Entry 5JWR (X-ray diffraction, 2.61 A resolution); this record covers chains E and F of the 4 polymer chains in the assembly.

Chain E (and F):
Name: Circadian clock protein KaiA
Organism: Thermosynechococcus elongatus
Notes: chain F of this document is another copy of the same molecule, construct and numbering; everything in this record applies to it too
UniProtKB: Q79V62 (KAIA_THEEB); residue numbers follow UniProt; this construct covers 147-283
Amino-acid sequence (145 residues; row label = number of the first residue in the row):
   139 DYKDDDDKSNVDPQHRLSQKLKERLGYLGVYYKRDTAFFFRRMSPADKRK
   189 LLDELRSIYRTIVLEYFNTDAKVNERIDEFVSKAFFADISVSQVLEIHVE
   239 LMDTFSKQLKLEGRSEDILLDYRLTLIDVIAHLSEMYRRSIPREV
Not modelled in the structure: 139-149, 282-283 (chain F: 139-148, 283)
Construct notes: expression tag (139-146); engineered mutation Ser-272 (Cys in Q79V62)
UniProt features mapped onto this chain:
  - region: Gly-164 to Arg-172 (Flexible linker)
Reported in the primary citation:
  - mutagenesis - N212A, D266A: decreased binding to ternary complex
  - mutagenesis - L155A: unchanged stability

How chain E and chain F interact:
Residue-residue contacts - 58 pairs, chain E then chain F:
  Gln-152(E) / His-236(F)
  Gln-152(E) / Met-240(F)
  Gln-152(E) / Arg-261(F)  hydrogen bond
  His-153(E) / Val-237(F)
  His-153(E) / Asp-241(F)  salt bridge
  Leu-155(E) / Leu-233(F)  hydrophobic
  Ser-156(E) / Leu-233(F)
  Ser-156(E) / Glu-234(F)
  Leu-159(E) / Ser-230(F)
  Leu-159(E) / Leu-233(F)  hydrophobic
  Lys-160(E) / Glu-234(F)  salt bridge
  Tyr-170(E) / Ile-279(F)
  Arg-172(E) / Ile-279(F)
  Thr-174(E) / Glu-282(F)  hydrogen bond
  Arg-179(E) / Arg-276(F)
  Arg-179(E) / Arg-281(F)
  Arg-179(E) / Glu-282(F)
  Asp-226(E) / Arg-276(F)  salt bridge
  Asp-226(E) / Arg-281(F)  salt bridge
  Ile-227(E) / Arg-276(F)  hydrogen bond (backbone-side chain)
  Ser-228(E) / Leu-163(F)
  Ser-228(E) / Glu-273(F)
  Ser-228(E) / Arg-276(F)
  Val-229(E) / Ala-269(F)
  Val-229(E) / Ser-272(F)
  Val-229(E) / Glu-273(F)  hydrogen bond (backbone-side chain)
  Ser-230(E) / Lys-160(F)
  Leu-233(E) / Ser-156(F)
  Leu-233(E) / Leu-159(F)  hydrophobic
  Glu-234(E) / Ser-156(F)  hydrogen bond
  Glu-234(E) / Lys-160(F)  salt bridge
  His-236(E) / Gln-152(F)
  Val-237(E) / His-153(F)
  Asp-241(E) / His-153(F)  salt bridge
  Leu-258(E) / Arg-261(F)
  Asp-259(E) / Arg-261(F)  salt bridge
  Arg-261(E) / Gln-152(F)  hydrogen bond
  Arg-261(E) / Leu-258(F)
  Arg-261(E) / Leu-262(F)
  Arg-261(E) / Ile-265(F)
  Leu-262(E) / Arg-261(F)
  Leu-264(E) / Ile-265(F)  hydrophobic
  Ile-265(E) / Leu-264(F)  hydrophobic
  Ile-265(E) / Ile-265(F)  hydrophobic
  Ile-265(E) / Ile-268(F)  hydrophobic
  Ile-268(E) / Ser-272(F)
  Ala-269(E) / Val-229(F)  hydrophobic
  Ser-272(E) / Val-229(F)
  Ser-272(E) / Ser-272(F)
  Tyr-275(E) / Tyr-275(F)
  Tyr-275(E) / Arg-276(F)
  Tyr-275(E) / Ser-278(F)  hydrogen bond (backbone-side chain)
  Tyr-275(E) / Ile-279(F)  hydrophobic
  Arg-276(E) / Asp-226(F)  salt bridge
  Arg-276(E) / Ile-227(F)
  Arg-276(E) / Ser-228(F)
  Arg-276(E) / Tyr-275(F)
  Ser-278(E) / Ile-279(F)
Other interface residues (no listed pair), chain E (36 interface residues in all): Asp-150, Pro-151, Glu-273, Pro-280
Other interface residues (no listed pair), chain F (35 interface residues in all): Leu-155, Gln-231, Pro-280

In short:
The interface between chain E and chain F involves 36 residues on one side and 35 on the other; the contacts
include 7 hydrogen bonds and 8 salt bridges. Among the polar pairs are His-153(E)/Asp-241(F),
Lys-160(E)/Glu-234(F) and Asp-226(E)/Arg-276(F). From the paper: N212A and D266A of chain E reduce binding to
ternary complex; L155A of chain E leaves stability unchanged.
Chain E and chain F are both Circadian clock protein KaiA (Thermosynechococcus elongatus); the structure,
Crystal structure of foldswitch-stabilized KaiB in complex with the N-terminal CI domain of KaiC and a ...,
was determined by X-ray diffraction, deposited together with 5JWQ.
